Entry 6M6A (electron microscopy, 5.00 A resolution (low resolution: residue-level contacts below are approximate; hydrogen-bond / salt-bridge calls are withheld)); this record covers chains D and E of the 8 polymer chains in the assembly.

== Chain D ==
Protein: DNA-directed RNA polymerase subunit beta'
From: Thermus thermophilus (strain HB8 / ATCC 27634 / DSM 579)
Notes: EC 2.7.7.6
UniProt: Q8RQE8 (RPOC_THET8); residue numbers follow UniProt; this construct covers 1-1524
Amino-acid sequence (1524 residues; row label = number of the first residue in the row):
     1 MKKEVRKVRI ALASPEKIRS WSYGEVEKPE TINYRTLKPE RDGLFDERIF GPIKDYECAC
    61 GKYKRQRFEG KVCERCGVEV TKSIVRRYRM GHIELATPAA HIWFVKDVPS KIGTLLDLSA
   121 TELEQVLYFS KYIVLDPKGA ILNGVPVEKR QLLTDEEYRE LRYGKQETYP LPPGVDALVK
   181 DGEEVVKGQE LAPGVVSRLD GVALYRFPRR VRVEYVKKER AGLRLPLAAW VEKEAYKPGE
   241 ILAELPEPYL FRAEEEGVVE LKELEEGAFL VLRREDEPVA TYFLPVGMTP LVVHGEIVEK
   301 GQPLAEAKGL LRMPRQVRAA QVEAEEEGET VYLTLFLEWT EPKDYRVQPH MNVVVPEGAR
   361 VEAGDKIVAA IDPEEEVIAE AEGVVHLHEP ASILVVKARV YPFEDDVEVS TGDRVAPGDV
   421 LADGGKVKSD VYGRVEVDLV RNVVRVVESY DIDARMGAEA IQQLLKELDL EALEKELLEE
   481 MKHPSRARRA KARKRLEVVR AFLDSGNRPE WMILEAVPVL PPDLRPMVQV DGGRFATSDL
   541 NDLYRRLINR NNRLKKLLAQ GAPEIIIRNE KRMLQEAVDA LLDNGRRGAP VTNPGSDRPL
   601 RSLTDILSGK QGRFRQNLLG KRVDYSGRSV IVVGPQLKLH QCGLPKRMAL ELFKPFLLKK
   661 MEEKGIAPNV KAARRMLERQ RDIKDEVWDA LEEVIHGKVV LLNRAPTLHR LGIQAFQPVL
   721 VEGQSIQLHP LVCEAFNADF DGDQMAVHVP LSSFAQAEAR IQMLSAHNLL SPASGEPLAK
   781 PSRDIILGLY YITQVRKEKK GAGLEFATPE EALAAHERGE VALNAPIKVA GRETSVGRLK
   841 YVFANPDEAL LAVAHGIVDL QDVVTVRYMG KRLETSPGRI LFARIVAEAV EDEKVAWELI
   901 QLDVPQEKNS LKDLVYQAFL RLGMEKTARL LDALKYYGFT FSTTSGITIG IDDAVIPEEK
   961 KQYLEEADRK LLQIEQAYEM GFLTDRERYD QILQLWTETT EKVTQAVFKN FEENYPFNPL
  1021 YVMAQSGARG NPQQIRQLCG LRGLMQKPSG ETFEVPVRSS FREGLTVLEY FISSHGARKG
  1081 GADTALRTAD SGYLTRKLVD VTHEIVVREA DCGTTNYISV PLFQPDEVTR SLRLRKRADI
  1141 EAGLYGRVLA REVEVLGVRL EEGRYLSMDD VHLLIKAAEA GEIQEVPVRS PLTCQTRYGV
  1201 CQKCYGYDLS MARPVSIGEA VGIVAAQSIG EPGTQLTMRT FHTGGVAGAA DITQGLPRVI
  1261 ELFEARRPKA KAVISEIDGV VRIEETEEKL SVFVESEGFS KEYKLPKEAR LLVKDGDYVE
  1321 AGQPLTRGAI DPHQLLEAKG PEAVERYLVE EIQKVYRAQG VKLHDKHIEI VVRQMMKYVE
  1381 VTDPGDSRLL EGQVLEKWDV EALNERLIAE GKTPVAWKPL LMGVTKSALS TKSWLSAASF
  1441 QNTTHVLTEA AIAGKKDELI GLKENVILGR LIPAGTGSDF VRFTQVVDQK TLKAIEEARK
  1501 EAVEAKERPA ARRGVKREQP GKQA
Disordered / not traced: 1-2, 210-388, 1237-1253, 1503-1524
Metal / ion sites: Zn2+ site 1: Glu40, Phe45, Asp46; Mg2+: Asp739, Asp741, Asp743; Zn2+ site 2: Cys1112, Cys1194, Cys1201, Cys1204

== Chain E ==
Protein: DNA-directed RNA polymerase subunit omega
From: Thermus thermophilus (strain HB8 / ATCC 27634 / DSM 579)
Notes: EC 2.7.7.6
UniProt: Q8RQE7 (RPOZ_THET8); numbering as in UniProt (aligned over 1-99)
Amino-acid sequence (99 residues; each row starts with the number of its first residue):
     1 MAEPGIDKLF GMVDSKYRLT VVVAKRAQQL LRHGFKNTVL EPEERPKMQT LEGLFDDPNA
    61 VTWAMKELLT GRLVFGENLV PEDRLQKEME RLYPVEREE
Disordered / not traced: 1, 96-99

== How chain D and chain E interact ==
Contacting residue pairs - 89 pairs, chain D then chain E:
  His640(D) - Ala2(E)
  Asp689(D) - Leu51(E)
  Glu693(D) - Met48(E)
  Glu693(D) - Glu52(E)
  His696(D) - Met48(E)
  His696(D) - Asp57(E)
  His696(D) - Asn59(E)
  Gly697(D) - Asn59(E)
  Lys698(D) - Asn59(E)
  Gln717(D) - Ala2(E)
  Ser753(D) - Gln28(E)
  Phe754(D) - Val21(E)
  Phe754(D) - Ala24(E)
  Ala757(D) - Thr20(E)
  Arg760(D) - Ala2(E)
  Arg760(D) - Glu3(E)
  Arg760(D) - Asn59(E)
  Arg760(D) - Val61(E)
  Arg760(D) - Thr62(E)
  Ile761(D) - Phe10(E)
  Ile761(D) - Thr20(E)
  Gln762(D) - Tyr17(E)
  Gln762(D) - Thr20(E)
  Leu764(D) - Ala2(E)
  Leu764(D) - Glu3(E)
  His767(D) - Glu3(E)
  His767(D) - Ile6(E)
  Leu922(D) - Asp7(E)
  Gly923(D) - Asp7(E)
  Met924(D) - Asp7(E)
  Glu925(D) - Glu3(E)
  Glu925(D) - Pro4(E)
  Glu925(D) - Gly5(E)
  Glu925(D) - Ile6(E)
  Glu925(D) - Asp7(E)
  Asp1208(D) - Lys16(E)
  Met1211(D) - Lys16(E)
  Arg1213(D) - Phe10(E)
  Ser1216(D) - Ser15(E)
  Ser1216(D) - Lys16(E)
  Ser1216(D) - Tyr17(E)
  Gly1218(D) - Tyr17(E)
  Glu1219(D) - Tyr17(E)
  Gly1475(D) - Tyr17(E)
  Thr1476(D) - Tyr17(E)
  Asp1479(D) - Glu77(E)
  Phe1480(D) - Asp14(E)
  Phe1480(D) - Arg18(E)
  Phe1480(D) - Glu77(E)
  Val1481(D) - Ser15(E)
  Val1481(D) - Tyr17(E)
  Val1481(D) - Arg18(E)
  Val1481(D) - Val21(E)
  Val1481(D) - Glu77(E)
  Arg1482(D) - Lys25(E)
  Arg1482(D) - Glu77(E)
  Phe1483(D) - Glu77(E)
  Thr1484(D) - Arg18(E)
  Thr1484(D) - Val22(E)
  Thr1484(D) - Lys25(E)
  Thr1484(D) - Gly76(E)
  Thr1484(D) - Glu77(E)
  Gln1485(D) - Phe75(E)
  Gln1485(D) - Gly76(E)
  Gln1485(D) - Glu77(E)
  Gln1485(D) - Asn78(E)
  Gln1485(D) - Leu79(E)
  Gln1485(D) - Val80(E)
  Val1486(D) - Val22(E)
  Val1486(D) - Gln29(E)
  Val1486(D) - Val74(E)
  Val1486(D) - Phe75(E)
  Val1487(D) - Leu73(E)
  Val1487(D) - Val74(E)
  Asp1488(D) - Arg72(E)
  Asp1488(D) - Leu73(E)
  Gln1489(D) - Arg72(E)
  Lys1490(D) - Tyr93(E)
  Thr1491(D) - Met89(E)
  Thr1491(D) - Leu92(E)
  Leu1492(D) - Val74(E)
  Ile1495(D) - Arg84(E)
  Ile1495(D) - Leu85(E)
  Ile1495(D) - Glu88(E)
  Ala1498(D) - Arg84(E)
  Arg1499(D) - Leu79(E)
  Arg1499(D) - Val80(E)
  Arg1499(D) - Pro81(E)
  Arg1499(D) - Arg84(E)
Other interface residues (no listed pair), chain D (48 interface residues in all): Gln756, Glu758, Ala766, Glu1501
Other interface residues (no listed pair), chain E (52 interface residues in all): Leu19, Arg26, Ala27, Thr38, Val39, Lys47, Gln49, Thr50, Pro58, Met65

== In short ==
48 residues of chain D and 52 residues of chain E are in contact. Glu40(D), Phe45(D) and Asp46(D) coordinate
Zn2+ site 1. Asp739(D), Asp741(D) and Asp743(D) coordinate Mg2+.
Chain D is DNA-directed RNA polymerase subunit beta' and chain E is DNA-directed RNA polymerase subunit omega,
both from Thermus thermophilus (strain HB8 / ATCC 27634 / DSM 579); the structure, Cryo-EM structure of
Thermus thermophilus Mfd in complex with RNA polymerase, was determined by electron microscopy (same
publication as 6M6B and 6M6C).
